PDB entry 5WBB | X-ray diffraction, 1.50 A resolution | chain A

# Chain A
Molecule: Streptavidin
Organism: Streptomyces avidinii
UniProt: P22629 (SAV_STRAV); residues 14-159 here correspond to UniProt positions 38-183 (UniProt number = residue number + 24)
Chain sequence (159 residues; row label = number of the first residue in the row):
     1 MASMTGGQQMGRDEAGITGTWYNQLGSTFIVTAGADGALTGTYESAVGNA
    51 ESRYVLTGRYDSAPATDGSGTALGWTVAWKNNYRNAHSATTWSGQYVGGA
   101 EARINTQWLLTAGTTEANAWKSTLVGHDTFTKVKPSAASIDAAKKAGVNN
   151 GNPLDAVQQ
Disordered / not traced: 1-9, 135-159
Differences from the reference sequence: expression tag (1-13); engineered mutation A112 (Ser136 in P22629)
Curated features (UniProtKB/Swiss-Prot):
  - motif: R59 to D61 (Cell attachment site)
  - binding site (biotin): Y43, Y54, W92, W108, W120
Ion coordination: Cu ion near H87 (its only coordinating residue here)
Residues lining bound ligands: SQ1 ([N-(2-{bis[2-(pyridin-2-yl-kappaN)ethyl]amino-kappaN}ethyl)-5-(2-oxohexahydro-1H-thieno[3,4-d]imidazol-4-yl)pentanamide]copper): N23, L25, S27, Y43, S45, V47, G48, N49, A50, W79, A86, S88, T90, W92, W108, L110, A112, T114, W120, K121, S122, L124, D128
Reported in the primary citation:
  - mutagenesis - S88A (20 min): decreased stability

# In short
Chain A binds compound SQ1. Curated annotation (UniProt) lists 5 biotin-binding residues. The paper reports
that S88A reduces stability.
Chain A is Streptavidin (Streptomyces avidinii); the structure, Peroxide Activation Regulated by Hydrogen
Bonds within Artificial Cu Proteins - S112A, was determined by X-ray diffraction, deposited together with
5WBA, 5WBD and 6ANX.
